Entry 6EKV (X-ray diffraction, 2.10 A resolution); this record covers chain A.

== Chain A ==
Molecule: Toxin complex component ORF-X2
Source organism: Clostridium botulinum (strain Kyoto / Type A2)
UniProt: C1FUH4 (C1FUH4_CLOBJ); residue numbers follow UniProt; this construct covers 1-750
Chain sequence (750 residues; numbered 1 to 750; the number before each row is that of its first residue):
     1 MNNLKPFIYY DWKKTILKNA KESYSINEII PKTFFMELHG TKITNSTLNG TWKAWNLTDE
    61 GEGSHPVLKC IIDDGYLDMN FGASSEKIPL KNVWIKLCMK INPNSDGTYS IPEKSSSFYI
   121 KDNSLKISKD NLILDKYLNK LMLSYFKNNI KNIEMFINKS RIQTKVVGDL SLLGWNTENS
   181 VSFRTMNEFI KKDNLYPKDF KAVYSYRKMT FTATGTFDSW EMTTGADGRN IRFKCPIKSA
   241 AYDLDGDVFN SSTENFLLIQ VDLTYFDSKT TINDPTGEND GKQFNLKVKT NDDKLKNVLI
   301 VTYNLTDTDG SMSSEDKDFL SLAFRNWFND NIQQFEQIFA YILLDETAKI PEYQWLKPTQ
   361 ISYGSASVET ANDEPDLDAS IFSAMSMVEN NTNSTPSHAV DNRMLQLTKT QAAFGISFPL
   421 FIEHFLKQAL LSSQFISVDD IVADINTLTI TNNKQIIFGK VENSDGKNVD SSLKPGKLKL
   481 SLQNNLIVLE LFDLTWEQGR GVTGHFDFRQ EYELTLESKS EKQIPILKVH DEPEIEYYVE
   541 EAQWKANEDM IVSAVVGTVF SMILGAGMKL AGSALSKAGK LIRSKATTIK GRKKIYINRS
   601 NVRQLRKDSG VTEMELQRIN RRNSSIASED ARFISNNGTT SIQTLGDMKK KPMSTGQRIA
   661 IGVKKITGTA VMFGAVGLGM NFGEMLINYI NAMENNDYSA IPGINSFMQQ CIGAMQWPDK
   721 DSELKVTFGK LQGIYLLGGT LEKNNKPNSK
Not modelled in the structure: 1-5, 20-25, 291-296, 679-680, 720-723, 742-750
Modified positions: Mse1, Mse680 (selenomethionine); Mse36, Mse79, Mse99, Mse142, Mse155, Mse186, Mse209, Mse222, Mse312, Mse385, Mse387, Mse404, Mse550, Mse562, Mse568, Mse614, Mse648, Mse653, Mse672, Mse685, Mse693, Mse708, Mse715 (selenomethionine; parent Met)

== In short ==
Chain A is Toxin complex component ORF-X2 (Clostridium botulinum (strain Kyoto / Type A2)); the structure,
Structure of OrfX2 from Clostridium botulinum A2, was determined by X-ray diffraction, deposited together with
6EKT.
